PDB entry 8U2C | electron microscopy, 2.50 A resolution | chains A and E of the 10 polymer chains in the assembly

[Chain A]
Protein: Broad substrate specificity ATP-binding cassette transporter ABCG2
Source organism: Homo sapiens
Notes: EC 7.6.2.2
UniProt: Q9UNQ0 (ABCG2_HUMAN); residues 1-655 here = UniProt positions 1-655
Chain sequence (655 residues; numbered 1 to 655; the number before each row is that of its first residue):
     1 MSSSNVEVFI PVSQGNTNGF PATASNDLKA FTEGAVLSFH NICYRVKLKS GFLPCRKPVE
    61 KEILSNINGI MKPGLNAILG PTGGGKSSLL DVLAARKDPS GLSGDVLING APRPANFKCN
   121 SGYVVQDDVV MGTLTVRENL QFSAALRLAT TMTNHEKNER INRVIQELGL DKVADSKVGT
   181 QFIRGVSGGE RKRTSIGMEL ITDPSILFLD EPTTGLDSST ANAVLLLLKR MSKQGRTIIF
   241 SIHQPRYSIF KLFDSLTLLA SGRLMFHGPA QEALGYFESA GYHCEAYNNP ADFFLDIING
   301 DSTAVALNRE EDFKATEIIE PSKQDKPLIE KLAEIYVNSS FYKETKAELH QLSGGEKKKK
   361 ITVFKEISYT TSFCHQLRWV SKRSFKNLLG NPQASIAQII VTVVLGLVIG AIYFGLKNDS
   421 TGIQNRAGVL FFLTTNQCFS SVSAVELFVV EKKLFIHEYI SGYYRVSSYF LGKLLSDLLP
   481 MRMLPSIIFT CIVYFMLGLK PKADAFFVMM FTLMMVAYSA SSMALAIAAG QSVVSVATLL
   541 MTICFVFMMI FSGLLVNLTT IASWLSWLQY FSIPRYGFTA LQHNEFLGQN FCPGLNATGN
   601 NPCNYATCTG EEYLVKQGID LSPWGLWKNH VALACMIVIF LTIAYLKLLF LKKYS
Disordered / not traced: 1-34, 47-60, 302-327, 355-368, 655
Disulfides: Cys592-Cys608

[Chain E]
Protein: 5D3 Fab light chain variable domain
Source organism: Mus musculus
Notes: antibody fragment or engineered binder
Chain sequence (214 residues; numbered 1 to 214; the number before each row is that of its first residue):
     1 DIVLTQSPSS FSVSLGDRVT ISCKASGYIL NRLAWYQQKP GNAPRLLISG ATSLETGFPS
    61 RFSGTGSGKD YTLSISSLQT EDVGTYYCQQ YWSTPWTFGG GTKLEIRRAD AAPTVSIFPP
   121 SSEQLTSGGA SVVCFLNNFY PKDINVKWKI DGSERQNGVL NSWTDQDSKD STYSMSSTLT
   181 LTKDEYERHN SYTCEATHKT STSPIVKSFN RNEC
Disordered / not traced: 108-214
Disulfides: Cys23-Cys88

[How chain A and chain E interact]
Pairs across the interface (17):
  Gly599(A) with Asn31(E)
  Asn600(A) with Gly50(E); Ser53(E)
  Asn601(A) with Arg32(E)
  Asn604(A) with Arg32(E), hydrogen bond (backbone-side chain); Tyr91(E)
  Glu611(A) with Leu30(E)
  Glu612(A) with Leu30(E); Arg32(E), salt bridge; Trp92(E)
  Val615(A) with Tyr28(E); Leu30(E), hydrophobic; Trp92(E)
  Lys616(A) with Trp92(E)
  Asp620(A) with Tyr28(E)
  Leu621(A) with Tyr28(E)
  Ser622(A) with Tyr28(E)
Interface residues without a listed pair, chain A (12 interface residues in all): Thr598
Interface residues without a listed pair, chain E (9 interface residues in all): Thr52

[In short]
12 residues of chain A and 9 residues of chain E are in contact, with 1 hydrogen bond and 1 salt bridge. Among
the polar pairs are Glu612(A)-Arg32(E) and Asn604(A)-Arg32(E).
Chain A is Broad substrate specificity ATP-binding cassette transporter ABCG2 (Homo sapiens) and chain E is
5D3 Fab light chain variable domain (Mus musculus); the structure, Gaussian mixture model based single
particle refinement - ABC transporter (inhibitor-bound ABCG2 from EMPIAR-10374), was determined by electron
microscopy (same publication as 8U26 and 8U28).
